Entry 9HY7 (X-ray diffraction, 2.30 A resolution); this record covers chains C and D of the 4 polymer chains in the assembly.

Chain C (and D):
Name: Alpha-L-fucosidase
Organism: Lactobacillaceae bacterium
Notes: chain D of this document is another copy of the same molecule, construct and numbering; everything in this record applies to it too
Reference sequence: A0A806EKD1 (A0A806EKD1_LACCD); residue numbers follow UniProt; this construct covers 1-414
Amino-acid sequence (414 residues; numbered 1 to 414; the number before each row is that of its first residue):
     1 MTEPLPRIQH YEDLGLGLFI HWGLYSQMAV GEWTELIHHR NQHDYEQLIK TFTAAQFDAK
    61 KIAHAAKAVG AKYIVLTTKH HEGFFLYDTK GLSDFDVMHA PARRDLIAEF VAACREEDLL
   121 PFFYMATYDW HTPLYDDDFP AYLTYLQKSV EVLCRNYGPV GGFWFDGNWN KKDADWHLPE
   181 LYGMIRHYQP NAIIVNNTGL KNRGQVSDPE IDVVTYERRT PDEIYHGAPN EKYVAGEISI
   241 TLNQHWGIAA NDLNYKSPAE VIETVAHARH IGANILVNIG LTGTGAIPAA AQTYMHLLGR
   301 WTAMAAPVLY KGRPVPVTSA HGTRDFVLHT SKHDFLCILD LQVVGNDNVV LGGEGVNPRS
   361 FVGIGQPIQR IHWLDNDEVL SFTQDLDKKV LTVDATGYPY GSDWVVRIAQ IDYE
Disordered / not traced: 1, 199-204 (chain D: 200-204)

How chain C and chain D interact:
Pairs across the interface - 85 pairs, chain C then chain D:
  Val-30(C) with Tyr-400(D); Gly-401(D)
  Gly-31(C) with Tyr-400(D)
  Glu-32(C) with Tyr-400(D), hydrogen bond (backbone-side chain)
  Trp-33(C) with Val-349(D), hydrophobic; Tyr-400(D), hydrogen bond (backbone-side chain)
  Thr-34(C) with Tyr-400(D)
  Leu-36(C) with Asn-346(D)
  Ile-37(C) with Val-344(D); Val-349(D), hydrophobic; Tyr-400(D), hydrophobic
  His-38(C) with Tyr-400(D), hydrogen bond (side chain-backbone)
  Gln-244(C) with Asp-403(D)
  His-245(C) with Tyr-400(D); Gly-401(D), hydrogen bond (side chain-backbone); Ser-402(D)
  Ala-249(C) with Gly-401(D)
  Ala-250(C) with Arg-300(D), hydrogen bond (backbone-side chain)
  Asn-251(C) with Arg-300(D), hydrogen bond; Ser-402(D); Asp-403(D), hydrogen bond (backbone-backbone); Trp-404(D)
  Asp-252(C) with Gly-401(D); Asp-403(D)
  Leu-253(C) with Ile-262(D), hydrophobic; Leu-297(D); Arg-300(D); Trp-301(D); Asp-403(D), hydrogen bond (backbone-backbone); Trp-404(D), hydrophobic; Val-405(D)
  Asn-254(C) with Ala-259(D); Asp-403(D), hydrogen bond; Val-405(D)
  Tyr-255(C) with Ser-257(D); Pro-258(D), hydrophobic; Leu-297(D), hydrophobic
  Lys-256(C) with Ser-257(D); Pro-258(D)
  Ser-257(C) with Tyr-255(D); Lys-256(D); Ser-257(D)
  Pro-258(C) with Tyr-255(D), hydrophobic; Lys-256(D); Tyr-294(D)
  Ala-259(C) with Asn-254(D)
  Ile-262(C) with Leu-253(D), hydrophobic
  Ala-289(C) with Thr-293(D)
  Ala-290(C) with Thr-293(D)
  Thr-293(C) with Ala-289(D); Ala-290(D); Thr-293(D), hydrogen bond
  Tyr-294(C) with Pro-258(D)
  Leu-297(C) with Leu-253(D); Tyr-255(D), hydrophobic
  Arg-300(C) with Ala-250(D), hydrogen bond (side chain-backbone); Asn-251(D), hydrogen bond; Leu-253(D)
  Trp-301(C) with Leu-253(D), hydrophobic
  Val-344(C) with Ile-37(D)
  Asn-346(C) with Leu-36(D)
  Asn-348(C) with Tyr-128(D)
  Val-349(C) with Trp-33(D), hydrophobic
  Tyr-400(C) with Val-30(D); Gly-31(D); Glu-32(D), hydrogen bond (side chain-backbone); Trp-33(D), hydrogen bond (side chain-backbone); Thr-34(D); Ile-37(D), hydrophobic; His-38(D), hydrogen bond (backbone-side chain); His-245(D)
  Gly-401(C) with Val-30(D); His-245(D), hydrogen bond (backbone-side chain); Ala-249(D)
  Ser-402(C) with His-245(D); Asn-251(D)
  Asp-403(C) with Gln-244(D); Asn-251(D), hydrogen bond (backbone-backbone); Asp-252(D); Leu-253(D), hydrogen bond (backbone-backbone); Asn-254(D), hydrogen bond
  Trp-404(C) with Asn-251(D); Leu-253(D), hydrophobic
  Val-405(C) with Leu-253(D); Asn-254(D)
Interface residues without a listed pair, chain C (43 interface residues in all): Ala-29, Val-343, Gly-345, Leu-351
Interface residues without a listed pair, chain D (44 interface residues in all): Ala-29, His-39, Val-343, Gly-345, Leu-351

Summary:
Chain C and chain D form an interface of 43 and 44 residues respectively; the contacts include 19 hydrogen
bonds. Among the polar pairs are Glu-32(C)/Tyr-400(D), Trp-33(C)/Tyr-400(D) and His-38(C)/Tyr-400(D).
Chain C and chain D are both Alpha-L-fucosidase (Lactobacillaceae bacterium); the structure, AlfB fucosidase
in complex with Fucose, was determined by X-ray diffraction (same publication as 9HYJ, 9HYX, 9HZ1, 8OZT and
8OZU).
